PDB entry 1I4Z | X-ray diffraction, 2.10 A resolution | chains B and H of the 8 polymer chains in the assembly

== Chain B (and H) ==
Protein: Methemerythrin
From: Phascolopsis gouldii
Notes: chain H of this document is another copy of the same molecule, construct and numbering; everything in this record applies to it too
Reference sequence: P02244 (HEMT_PHAGO); residues 0-113 here correspond to UniProt positions 1-114 (UniProt number = residue number + 1)
Amino-acid sequence (114 residues; numbered 0 to 113; the number before each row is that of its first residue; numbering starts at 0):
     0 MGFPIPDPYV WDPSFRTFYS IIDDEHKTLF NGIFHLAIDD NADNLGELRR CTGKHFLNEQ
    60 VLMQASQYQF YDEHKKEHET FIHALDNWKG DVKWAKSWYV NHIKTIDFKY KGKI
Disordered / not traced: 0
Sequence notes: engineered mutation Y98 (Leu99 in P02244)
UniProt features mapped onto this chain:
  - binding site (Fe cation): H25, H54, E58, H73, H77, H101, D106
Ion coordination: mu-oxo-diiron Fe: H25, H54, E58, H73, H77, H101, D106
Ligand contacts: mu-oxo-diiron (FEO): H25, H54, F55, E58, H73, H77, Y98, H101, D106, Y109

== Chain B / chain H interface ==
Contacting residue pairs - 18 pairs, chain B then chain H:
  G45(B) with G111(H)
  R48(B) with S65(H); Q66(H), hydrogen bond (side chain-backbone); Q68(H); K112(H)
  R49(B) with S65(H); G111(H); K112(H); I113(H)
  G52(B) with S65(H); Q66(H)
  K53(B) with A64(H); S65(H)
  F55(B) with Q66(H)
  L56(B) with Q63(H); A64(H), hydrophobic; Q66(H)
  D85(B) with Q68(H)
Other interface residues (no listed pair), chain B (10 interface residues in all): N57, I81
Other interface residues (no listed pair), chain H (9 interface residues in all): Y67

== In short ==
The interface between chain B and chain H involves 10 residues on one side and 9 on the other; the contacts
include 1 hydrogen bond. The hydrogen-bonded pair is R48(B)-Q66(H). Chain B binds mu-oxo-diiron. From UniProt:
7 Fe cation-binding residues on chain B.
Both chains are Methemerythrin (Phascolopsis gouldii). Entry 1I4Z (The crystal structure of phascolopsis
gouldii L98Y methemerythrin) was determined by X-ray diffraction, deposited together with 1I4Y.
